2YIZ - chains A and C of the 4 polymer chains in the assembly; structure by X-ray diffraction, 1.70 A resolution.

== Chain A (and C) ==
Molecule: Dodecin
From: Mycobacterium tuberculosis
Notes: chain C of this document is another copy of the same molecule, construct and numbering; everything in this record applies to it too
Reference sequence: Q8VK10 (Q8VK10_MYCTU); residues 1-69 here correspond to UniProt positions 2-70 (UniProt number = residue number + 1)
Sequence (69 residues; each row starts with the number of its first residue):
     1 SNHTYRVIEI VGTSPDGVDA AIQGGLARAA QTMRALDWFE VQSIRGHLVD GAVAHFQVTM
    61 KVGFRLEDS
Unresolved in the structure: 69
Ligand contacts:
  - coenzyme A (COA): Thr32, Met33, Arg34, Ala35, Phe64, Arg65, Leu66, Glu67
  - FMN (flavin mononucleotide), molecule 1: His3, Tyr5, Asp37, Trp38, Arg65
  - FMN, molecule 2: Val11, Arg45, Gln57, Thr59
  - FMN, molecule 3: Arg45, Gly46, His47, Gln57

== Chain A / chain C interface ==
Pairs across the interface (18):
  Asn2(A) - Thr13(C)
  Asn2(A) - Ser14(C)
  Asn2(A) - Pro15(C)
  Asn2(A) - His55(C)  hydrogen bond
  His3(A) - Thr13(C)  hydrogen bond (backbone-side chain)
  Thr4(A) - Val11(C)
  Thr4(A) - Arg28(C)
  Tyr5(A) - Ile10(C)
  Tyr5(A) - Val11(C)  hydrogen bond (backbone-backbone)
  Tyr5(A) - Thr13(C)
  Arg6(A) - Arg6(C)
  Arg6(A) - Ile8(C)
  Arg6(A) - Glu9(C)
  Val7(A) - Glu9(C)  hydrogen bond (backbone-backbone)
  Val7(A) - Val11(C)  hydrophobic
  Lys61(A) - Glu9(C)  salt bridge
  Glu67(A) - Arg28(C)  hydrogen bond (backbone-side chain)
  Asp68(A) - Arg28(C)
Also at the interface, not in a pair above, chain A (12 interface residues in all): Ser1, Trp38, Leu66
Also at the interface, not in a pair above, chain C (14 interface residues in all): Gly24, Gly25, Gln31, Lys61

== In short ==
The interface between chain A and chain C involves 12 residues on one side and 14 on the other, with 5
hydrogen bonds and 1 salt bridge. Polar pairs include Lys61(A)-Glu9(C), Asn2(A)-His55(C) and His3(A)-Thr13(C).
Both chains are Dodecin (Mycobacterium tuberculosis). Entry 2YIZ (X-ray structure of Mycobacterium
tuberculosis Dodecin) was determined by X-ray diffraction together with 2YJ0 from the same study.
